Entry 6T3Q (X-ray diffraction, 1.33 A resolution); this record covers chains L and H of the 3 polymer chains in the assembly.

== Chain L ==
Molecule: Prothrombin
Organism: Homo sapiens
Notes: EC 3.4.21.5
UniProt: P00734 (THRB_HUMAN); the construct lacks a stretch of the UniProt sequence, so the offset changes along the chain: -4 to 0 = UniProt 328-332; 1-14 = UniProt 336-349
Sequence (36 residues; numbered -4 to 16 plus 15 insertion-coded residues; the number before each row is that of its first residue; a row labelled like 14A-14L holds insertion residues (14A, then the next letters in order); numbers below 1 keep their minus sign (Thr-4 is residue -4)):
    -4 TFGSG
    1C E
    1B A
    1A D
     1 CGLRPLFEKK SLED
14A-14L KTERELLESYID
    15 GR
Not modelled in the structure: -4 to 0, 15-16
UniProt features mapped onto this chain:
  - site: Arg16 (Cleavage)

== Chain H ==
Molecule: Prothrombin
Organism: Homo sapiens
Notes: EC 3.4.21.5
UniProt: P00734 (THRB_HUMAN); the construct lacks a stretch of the UniProt sequence and is renumbered around it, so the offset changes along the chain: 16-36 = UniProt 364-384; 37-60 = UniProt 386-409; 61-77 = UniProt 419-435; 78-97 = UniProt 437-456; 7 more segments
Sequence (259 residues; each row starts with the number of its first residue; note: 3 numbers in that range are skipped by the numbering (no residue carries them; nothing is unmodelled there); a row labelled like 60A-60I holds insertion residues (60A, then the next letters in order)):
    16 IVEGSDAEIG MSPWQVMLFR K
   36A S
    37 PQELLCGASL ISDRWVLTAA HCLL
60A-60I YPPWDKNFT
    61 ENDLLVRIGK HSRTRYE
   77A R
    78 NIEKISMLEK IYIHPRYNWR
   97A E
    98 NLDRDIALMK LKKPVAFSDY IHPVCLPDRE TA
129A-129C ASL
   130 LQAGYKGRVT GWGNLKET
147A-147G WTANVGK
   150 GQPSVLQVVN LPIVERPVCK DSTRIRITDN MFCAG
  184A Y
   185 KP
186A-186D DEGK
   187 RGDACEGDSG GPFVMKSP
204A-204B FN
   205 NRWYQMGIVS WGE
   219 GCD
  221A R
   222 DGKYGFYTHV FRLKKWIQKV IDQFGE
Not modelled in the structure: 147A-147G, 247
Cystine bridges: Cys42-Cys58, Cys168-Cys182, Cys191-Cys220
Glycans and other covalent adducts: N-acetylglucosamine (NAG) linked to Asn60G
Bound ions: Na+ site 1: Lys169, Thr172, Phe204A; Na+ site 2: Arg221A, Lys224
Ligand contacts: M6Q ((2S)-1-[(2R)-2-azanyl-3-phenyl-propanoyl]-N-[(2-azanylpyridin-4-yl)methyl]pyrrolidine-2-carboxamide): His57, Tyr60A, Trp60D, Glu97A, Asn98, Leu99, Ile174, Asp189, Ala190, Cys191, Glu192, Ser195, Val213, Ser214, Trp215, Gly216, Glu217, Gly219, Cys220, Gly226
UniProt features mapped onto this chain:
  - region: Ala183 to Val200 (High affinity receptor-binding region which is also known as the TP508 peptide)
  - active site (Charge relay system): His57, Asp102, Ser195
  - glycosylation: Asn60G (N-linked (GlcNAc...) (complex) asparagine)

== How chain L and chain H interact ==
Contacting residue pairs - 60 pairs, chain L then chain H:
  Cys1(L) with Pro120(H); Val121(H); Cys122(H), disulfide; Arg206(H), hydrogen bond (backbone-side chain)
  Asp1A(L) with His119(H), salt bridge; Arg206(H)
  Ala1B(L) with Arg206(H), hydrogen bond (backbone-side chain)
  Gly2(L) with Trp29(H); Pro120(H), hydrogen bond (backbone-backbone); Cys122(H); Arg206(H); Trp207(H), hydrogen bond (backbone-backbone)
  Leu3(L) with His119(H), hydrogen bond (backbone-side chain); Asn205(H); Arg206(H)
  Arg4(L) with Gly25(H); Met26(H), hydrogen bond (side chain-backbone); Pro28(H); Trp29(H); Arg137(H); Trp207(H)
  Pro5(L) with Ser115(H); Asp116(H); His119(H)
  Leu6(L) with Ile24(H); Asp116(H)
  Phe7(L) with Glu23(H); Ile24(H); Gly25(H); Met26(H), hydrophobic
  Glu8(L) with Lys202(H), salt bridge; Asn205(H); Trp207(H), hydrogen bond
  Asp14(L) with Glu23(H); Met26(H); Arg137(H), salt bridge; Trp207(H)
  Lys14A(L) with Glu23(H), hydrogen bond (backbone-side chain)
  Thr14B(L) with Arg137(H), hydrogen bond; Asn159(H), hydrogen bond
  Glu14C(L) with Arg137(H); Lys202(H), salt bridge
  Glu14E(L) with Lys135(H), salt bridge; Asn159(H), hydrogen bond; Tyr184A(H), hydrogen bond
  Leu14F(L) with Lys135(H); Gly136(H); Asn159(H); Trp207(H), hydrophobic
  Leu14G(L) with Pro204(H), hydrophobic
  Ser14I(L) with Gly133(H); Tyr134(H); Lys135(H), hydrogen bond (side chain-backbone)
  Tyr14J(L) with Tyr134(H), hydrophobic; Lys135(H), hydrogen bond (side chain-backbone); Met201(H); Lys202(H), hydrogen bond (side chain-backbone); Pro204(H)
  Ile14K(L) with Tyr134(H), hydrogen bond (backbone-side chain)
  Asp14L(L) with Tyr134(H), hydrogen bond (backbone-side chain)
Other interface residues (no listed pair), chain L (22 interface residues in all): Glu1C
Other interface residues (no listed pair), chain H (27 interface residues in all): Tyr117, Phe204A
Disulfides between the chains: Cys1(L)-Cys122(H)

== Overview ==
The interface between chain L and chain H involves 22 residues on one side and 27 on the other, with 1
disulfide bond, 17 hydrogen bonds and 5 salt bridges. Polar contacts include Asp1A(L)-His119(H),
Glu8(L)-Lys202(H) and Glu14E(L)-Lys135(H). Bound to chain H: compound M6Q.
Here chain L is Prothrombin and chain H is Prothrombin, both from Homo sapiens. Entry 6T3Q (Thrombin in
Complex with a D-Phe-Pro-2-aminopyridine derivative) was determined by X-ray diffraction, deposited together
with 6HSX, 6T4A and 6TDT.
